PDB entry 5GKD | X-ray diffraction, 2.19 A resolution | chains A and D

[Chain A (and D)]
Name: AlyGC
Organism: Glaciecola chathamensis
Notes: chain D of this document is another copy of the same molecule, construct and numbering; everything in this record applies to it too
Sequence (726 residues; each row starts with the number of its first residue):
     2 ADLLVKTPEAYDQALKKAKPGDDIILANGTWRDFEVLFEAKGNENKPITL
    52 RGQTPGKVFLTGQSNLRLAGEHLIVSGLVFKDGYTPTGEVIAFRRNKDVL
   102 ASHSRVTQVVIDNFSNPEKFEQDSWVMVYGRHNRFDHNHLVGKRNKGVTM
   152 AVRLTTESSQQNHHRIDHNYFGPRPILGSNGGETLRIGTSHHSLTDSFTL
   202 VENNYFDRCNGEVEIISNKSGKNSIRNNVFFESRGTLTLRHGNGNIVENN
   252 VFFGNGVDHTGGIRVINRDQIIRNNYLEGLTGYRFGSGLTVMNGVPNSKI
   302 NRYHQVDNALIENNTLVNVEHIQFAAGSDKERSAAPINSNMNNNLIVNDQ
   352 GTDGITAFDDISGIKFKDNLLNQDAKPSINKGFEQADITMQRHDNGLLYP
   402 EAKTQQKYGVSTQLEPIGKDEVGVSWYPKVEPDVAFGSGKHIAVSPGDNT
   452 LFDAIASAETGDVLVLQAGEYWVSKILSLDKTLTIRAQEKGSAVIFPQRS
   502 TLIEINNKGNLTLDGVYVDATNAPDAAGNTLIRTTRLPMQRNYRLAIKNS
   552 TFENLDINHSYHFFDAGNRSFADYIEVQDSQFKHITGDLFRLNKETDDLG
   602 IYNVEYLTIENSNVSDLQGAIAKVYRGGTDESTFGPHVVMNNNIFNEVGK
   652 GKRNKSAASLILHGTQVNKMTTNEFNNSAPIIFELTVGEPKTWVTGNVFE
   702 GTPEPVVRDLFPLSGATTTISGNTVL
Bound ions: Ca2+: Glu-184, Glu-213, Glu-215 (together with phosphate ion)
Ligand contacts: carbonate ion (CO3): Val-214, Glu-215, Arg-241, Arg-265, Phe-286, Tyr-304, Ser-633
What the authors report for this chain:
  - Ca2+ coordination: Asn-181, Glu-184, Glu-213, Glu-215
  - catalytic residues: Lys-220, Arg-241
  - mutagenesis - K220A, R241A: abolished catalytic activity
  - mutagenesis - Y130A, R187A, H242A, R265A, Y304A, D631A, S633A: decreased catalytic activity

[Chain A / chain D interface]
Contacting residue pairs (29; chain A residue first):
  Glu-36(A) with Lys-476(D), salt bridge
  Pro-87(A) with Lys-476(D)
  Thr-88(A) with Ser-475(D)
  Gly-89(A) with Arg-500(D)
  Glu-119(A) with Arg-537(D), salt bridge
  Glu-122(A) with Ile-477(D); Ser-501(D), hydrogen bond; Arg-534(D), salt bridge; Arg-537(D), salt bridge
  Gln-123(A) with Ala-527(D)
  Ile-477(A) with Glu-122(D)
  Ala-528(A) with Leu-600(D), hydrophobic
  Arg-534(A) with Glu-122(D), salt bridge
  Arg-537(A) with Glu-122(D), salt bridge; Pro-539(D)
  Leu-538(A) with Glu-119(D); Leu-538(D), hydrophobic; Pro-539(D)
  Pro-539(A) with Arg-537(D); Leu-538(D)
  His-560(A) with Leu-600(D)
  Asn-569(A) with Asn-569(D)
  Thr-597(A) with Lys-656(D)
  Asp-599(A) with Lys-656(D), salt bridge
  Leu-600(A) with His-560(D)
  Tyr-626(A) with Lys-656(D), hydrogen bond
  Lys-656(A) with Thr-597(D); Asp-599(D), salt bridge; Tyr-626(D)
Also at the interface, not in a pair above, chain A (24 interface residues in all): Asn-97, Lys-98, Asp-526, Asp-598
Also at the interface, not in a pair above, chain D (27 interface residues in all): His-192, Asp-449, Trp-473, Ala-528, Gly-529, Ser-561, Arg-592, Arg-654

[Overview]
The interface between chain A and chain D involves 24 residues on one side and 27 on the other, with 2
hydrogen bonds and 8 salt bridges. Polar pairs include Glu-36(A)/Lys-476(D), Glu-119(A)/Arg-537(D) and
Glu-122(A)/Arg-534(D). From the paper: catalytic residues Lys-220(A) and Arg-241(A); Y130A, R187A and H242A of
chain A, among others, reduce catalytic activity; 9 substitutions were tested in all.
Chain A and chain D are both AlyGC (Glaciecola chathamensis); the structure, Structure of PL6 family alginate
lyase AlyGC, was determined by X-ray diffraction, deposited together with 5GKQ.
